1DF1 - chain A; structure by X-ray diffraction, 2.35 A resolution.

== Chain A ==
Molecule: Nitric oxide synthase
From: Mus musculus
Notes: EC 1.14.13.39
UniProt: P29477 (NOS2_MOUSE); numbering as in UniProt (aligned over 77-499)
Sequence (423 residues; row label = number of the first residue in the row):
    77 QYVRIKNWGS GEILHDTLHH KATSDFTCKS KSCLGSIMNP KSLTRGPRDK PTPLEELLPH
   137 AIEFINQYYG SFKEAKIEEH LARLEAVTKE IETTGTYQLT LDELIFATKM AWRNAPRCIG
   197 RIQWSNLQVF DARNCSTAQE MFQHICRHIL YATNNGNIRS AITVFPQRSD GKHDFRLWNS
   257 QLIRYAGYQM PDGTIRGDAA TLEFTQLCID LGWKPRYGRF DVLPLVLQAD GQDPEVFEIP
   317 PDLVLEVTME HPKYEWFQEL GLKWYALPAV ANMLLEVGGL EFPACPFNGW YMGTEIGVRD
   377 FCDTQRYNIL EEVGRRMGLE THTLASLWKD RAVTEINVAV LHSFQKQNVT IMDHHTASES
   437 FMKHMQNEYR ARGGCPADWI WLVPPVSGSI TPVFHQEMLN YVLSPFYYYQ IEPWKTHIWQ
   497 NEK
Not modelled in the structure: 497-499
Metal / ion sites: Zn2+: C104, C109; heme Fe near C194 (its only coordinating residue here)
Small-molecule neighbours:
  - tetrahydrobiopterin (H4B): W84, S112, M114, R375, W455, I456, W457, F470, H471, Q472, E473
  - heme (HEM): W188, A191, R193, C194, I195, G196, Q199, L203, S236, M349, F363, N364, G365, W366, Y367, M368, E371, W457, Y483, Y485
  - ethylisothiourea (ITU): P344, V346, F363, N364, G365, W366, Y367, M368, E371
Swiss-Prot annotation at these positions:
  - binding site (Zn(2+)): C104, C109
  - binding site ((6R)-L-erythro-5,6,7,8-tetrahydrobiopterin): S112, R375, I456, W457, F470
  - binding site (heme b): C194, Y485
  - binding site (L-arginine): Q257, W366, Y367, E371
  - natural variant: C211 (C211R: In strain: NOD/LtJ)
What the authors report for this chain:
  - Zn2+ coordination: C104, C109
  - conformationally variable residues (loop rearrangement): C104 to K107
  - contacts within the chain: N83-Q472 (hydrogen bond), W84-E473 (hydrogen bond), D92-Y445 (hydrogen bond), D92-Y477 (hydrogen bond), C104-L110 (hydrogen bond), C109-G111
  - self-association interface (contacts with another copy of this molecule); pairs are residue here / residue on that copy: W84-M114, F102-S106 (backbone contact)
  - heme coordination: C194
  - mutagenesis - N83A, D92A, H95A: abolished catalytic activity (citing earlier work)
  - mutagenesis - D92A: abolished binding to Nitric oxide synthase (chain A) (citing earlier work)
  - mutagenesis - N83A: abolished binding to another copy of this molecule (citing earlier work)
  - mutagenesis - K82A, T93A, H95A: decreased catalytic activity (citing earlier work)
  - mutagenesis - R80A, K97A: unchanged catalytic activity (citing earlier work)
  - mutagenesis - K82A, T93A: decreased binding to tetrahydrobiopterin (citing earlier work)

== In short ==
Chain A binds heme, tetrahydrobiopterin and ethylisothiourea. Curated annotation (UniProt) lists Zn2+-binding
residues C104 and C109, 5 (6R)-L-erythro-5,6,7,8-tetrahydrobiopterin-binding residues, heme b-binding residues
C194 and Y485 and 4 L-arginine-binding residues. From the paper: N83A, D92A and H95A abolish catalytic
activity; Zn2+ coordination by C104 and C109; 7 substitutions were tested in all.
Chain A is Nitric oxide synthase (Mus musculus); the structure, Murine inosoxy dimer with isothiourea bound in
the active site, was determined by X-ray diffraction together with 1QOM from the same study.
